5TMV - chains B and D of the 4 polymer chains in the assembly; structure by X-ray diffraction, 2.38 A resolution.

# Chain B
Protein: Estrogen receptor
From: Homo sapiens
Notes: fragment: ligand-binding domain
Reference sequence: P03372 (ESR1_HUMAN); residue numbers follow UniProt; this construct covers 298-554
Sequence (257 residues; row label = number of the first residue in the row):
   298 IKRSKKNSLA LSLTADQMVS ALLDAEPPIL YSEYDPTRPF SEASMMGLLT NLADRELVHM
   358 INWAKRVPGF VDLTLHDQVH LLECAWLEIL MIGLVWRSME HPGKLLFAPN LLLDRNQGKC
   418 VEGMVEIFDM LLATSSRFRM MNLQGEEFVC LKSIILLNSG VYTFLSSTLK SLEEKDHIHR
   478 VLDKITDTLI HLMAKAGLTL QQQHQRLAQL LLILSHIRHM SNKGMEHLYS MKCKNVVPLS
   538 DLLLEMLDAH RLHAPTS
Disordered / not traced: 298-303, 462-464, 531-533, 549-554
Construct notes: engineered mutation Ser537 (Tyr in P03372)
Small-molecule neighbours: 7FO (4-iodophenyl (1S,2R,4S)-5,6-bis(4-hydroxyphenyl)-7-oxabicyclo[2.2.1]hept-5-ene-2-sulfonate): Met343, Leu346, Thr347, Leu349, Ala350, Glu353, Leu384, Leu387, Met388, Leu391, Arg394, Phe404, Val418, Glu419, Gly420, Met421, Ile424, Phe425, Leu428, Gly521, His524, Leu525, Met528, Leu540

# Chain D
Protein: Nuclear receptor coactivator 2
Notes: fragment: Nuclear receptor-interacting peptide
Reference sequence: Q15596 (NCOA2_HUMAN); residues 686-698 here = UniProt positions 686-698
Sequence (13 residues; row label = number of the first residue in the row):
   686 KHKILHRLLQ DSS
Disordered / not traced: 686-687, 698

# How chain B and chain D interact
Residue-residue contacts (23; chain B residue first):
  Ile358(B) - Leu690(D)  hydrophobic
  Ile358(B) - Leu693(D)  hydrophobic
  Ile358(B) - Leu694(D)  hydrophobic
  Lys362(B) - Leu693(D)  hydrogen bond (side chain-backbone)
  Lys362(B) - Leu694(D)
  Lys362(B) - Asp696(D)  hydrogen bond (side chain-backbone)
  Leu372(B) - His691(D)
  Leu372(B) - Gln695(D)
  His373(B) - His691(D)
  Gln375(B) - Leu694(D)
  Val376(B) - Leu690(D)
  Val376(B) - His691(D)
  Val376(B) - Leu694(D)  hydrophobic
  Leu379(B) - Leu690(D)  hydrophobic
  Leu379(B) - Leu694(D)  hydrophobic
  Glu380(B) - Leu690(D)
  Asp538(B) - Ile689(D)
  Leu539(B) - Ile689(D)
  Leu539(B) - Leu690(D)
  Glu542(B) - Lys688(D)
  Glu542(B) - Ile689(D)  hydrogen bond (side chain-backbone)
  Glu542(B) - Leu690(D)  hydrogen bond (side chain-backbone)
  Met543(B) - Leu690(D)  hydrophobic
Also at the interface, not in a pair above, chain B (13 interface residues in all): Phe367

# In short
13 residues of chain B and 8 residues of chain D are in contact, with 4 hydrogen bonds. Polar contacts include
Lys362(B)-Leu693(D), Lys362(B)-Asp696(D) and Glu542(B)-Ile689(D). Chain B binds compound 7FO.
Chain B is Estrogen receptor (Homo sapiens) and chain D is Nuclear receptor coactivator 2; the structure,
Crystal Structure of the ER-alpha Ligand-binding Domain (Y537S) in Complex with the OBHS analog, 4-iodophenyl
(1S,2R,4S)-5,6-bis(4-hydroxyphenyl)-7-oxabicyclo[2.2.1]hept-5-ene-2-sulfonate, was determined by X-ray
diffraction, deposited together with 5KR9, 5KRA, 5KRC, 5KRF, 5KRH, 5KRI and 43 further entries.
